Entry 8JCD (electron microscopy, 3.14 A resolution); this record covers chains F and I of the 10 polymer chains in the assembly.

== Chain F ==
Protein: Histone H4
Source organism: Homo sapiens
UniProt: P62805 (H4_HUMAN); residues 1-102 here correspond to UniProt positions 2-103 (UniProt number = residue number + 1)
Sequence (102 residues; each row starts with the number of its first residue):
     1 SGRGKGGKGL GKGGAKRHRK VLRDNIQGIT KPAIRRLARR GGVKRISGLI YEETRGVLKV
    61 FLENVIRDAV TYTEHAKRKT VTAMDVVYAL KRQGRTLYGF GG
Not modelled in the structure: 1-21, 102
Curated features (UniProtKB/Swiss-Prot):
  - DNA-binding region: Lys16 to Lys20
  - modified residue: Ser1 (N-acetylserine), Arg3 (Asymmetric dimethylarginine), Lys5 (N6-(2-hydroxyisobutyryl)lysine), Lys8 (N6-(2-hydroxyisobutyryl)lysine), Lys12 (N6-(2-hydroxyisobutyryl)lysine), Lys16 (N6-(2-hydroxyisobutyryl)lysine), Lys20 (N6,N6,N6-trimethyllysine), Lys31 (N6-(2-hydroxyisobutyryl)lysine), Lys44 (N6-(2-hydroxyisobutyryl)lysine), Ser47 (Phosphoserine), Tyr51 (Phosphotyrosine), Lys59 (N6-(2-hydroxyisobutyryl)lysine), Lys77 (N6-(2-hydroxyisobutyryl)lysine), Lys79 (N6-(2-hydroxyisobutyryl)lysine), Thr80 (Phosphothreonine), Tyr88 (Phosphotyrosine), Lys91 (N6-(2-hydroxyisobutyryl)lysine)
  - cross-link (Glycyl lysine isopeptide (Lys-Gly)): Lys12 (interchain with G-Cter in SUMO2), Lys20 (interchain with G-Cter in SUMO2), Lys31 (interchain with G-Cter in SUMO2), Lys59 (interchain with G-Cter in SUMO2), Lys79 (interchain with G-Cter in SUMO2), Lys91 (interchain with G-Cter in SUMO2)

== Chain I ==
Molecule: 147-nt DNA strand
Sequence (147 nucleotides; each row starts with the number of its first residue; numbers below 1 keep their minus sign (DA-73 is residue -73)):
   -73 ATCGGATGTA TATATCTGAC ACGTGCCTGG AGACTAGGGA GTAATCCCCT TGGCGGTTAA
   -13 AACGCGGGGG ACAGCGCGTA CGTGCGTTTA AGCGGTGCTA GAGCTGTCTA CGACCAATTG
    47 AGCGGCCTCG GCACCGGGAT TCTCGAT
Not modelled in the structure: -73 to -58, 63-73

== Chain F / chain I interface ==
Residue-residue contacts (13):
  Arg35(F) with DG8(I), salt bridge to the phosphate
  Arg39(F) with DG8(I), sugar contact; DT9(I), salt bridge to the phosphate
  Arg45(F) with DC7(I), sugar contact; DG8(I), phosphate contact
  Ile46(F) with DC7(I), phosphate contact; DG8(I), hydrogen bond to the phosphate
  Ser47(F) with DC7(I), hydrogen bond to the phosphate
  Gly48(F) with DC7(I), hydrogen bond to the phosphate
  Arg78(F) with DA28(I), phosphate contact
  Lys79(F) with DG27(I), salt bridge to the phosphate; DA28(I), hydrogen bond to the phosphate
  Thr80(F) with DA28(I), phosphate contact
Other interface residues (no listed pair), chain F (11 interface residues in all): Tyr51, Lys77
Other interface residues (no listed pair), chain I (6 interface residues in all): DG29

== In short ==
11 residues of chain F face 6 of chain I across their interface; the contacts include 4 hydrogen bonds and 3
salt bridges. Polar pairs include Ile46(F)-DG8(I), Ser47(F)-DC7(I) and Gly48(F)-DC7(I). UniProt lists a
DNA-binding region on chain F.
Chain F is Histone H4 (Homo sapiens) and chain I is a 147-nt DNA strand; the structure, Human H2BFWTH100R
nucleosome with 601 DNA, was determined by electron microscopy, deposited together with 8JBX and 8JCC.
